Entry 4WZV (X-ray diffraction, 1.65 A resolution); this record covers chain A.

== Chain A ==
Molecule: Matrix metalloproteinase-9
Organism: Homo sapiens
Notes: EC 3.4.24.35; fragment: catalytic domain
UniProt: P14780 (MMP9_HUMAN); the construct lacks a stretch of the UniProt sequence, so the offset changes along the chain: 110-216 = UniProt 110-216; 217-269 = UniProt 392-444
Sequence (160 residues; row label = number of the first residue in the row):
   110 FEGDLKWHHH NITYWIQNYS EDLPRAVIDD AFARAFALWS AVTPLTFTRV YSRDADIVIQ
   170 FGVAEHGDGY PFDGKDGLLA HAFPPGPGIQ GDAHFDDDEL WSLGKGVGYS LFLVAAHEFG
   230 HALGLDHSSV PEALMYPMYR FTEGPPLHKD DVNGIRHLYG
Unresolved in the structure: 110-111
Curated features (UniProtKB/Swiss-Prot):
  - binding site (Ca(2+)): Asp131, Asp165, Asp182, Gly183, Asp185, Leu187, Gly197, Gln199, Asp201, Asp205, Asp206, Glu208
  - binding site (Zn(2+)): His175, Asp177, His190, His203, His226, His230, His236
  - glycosylation (N-linked (GlcNAc...) asparagine): Asn120, Asn127
  - active site: Glu227
Ion coordination: Ca2+ site 1: Asp131, Asp206, Glu208; Ca2+ site 2: Asp165, Gly197, Gln199, Asp201; Zn2+ site 1: His175, Asp177, His190, His203; Ca2+ site 3: Asp182, Gly183, Asp185, Leu187, Asp205, Glu208; Zn2+ site 2: His226, His230, His236 (together with E40)
Residues lining bound ligands:
  - E40 ((2R)-4-(1,3-dioxo-1,3-dihydro-2H-isoindol-2-yl)-N-hydroxy-2-{[(4'-methoxybiphenyl-4-yl)sulfonyl](propan-2-yloxy)amino}butanamide): Gly186, Leu187, Leu188, Ala189, His190, Ala191, Leu222, Val223, His226, Glu227, His230, Leu234, Asp235, His236, Ala242, Leu243, Tyr245, Pro246, Met247, Tyr248, Arg249
  - s-1,2-propanediol (PGO): Glu241, Arg249, Phe250, Thr251
What the authors report for this chain:
  - binding site for E40: Leu188, Ala189, Ala191

== Overview ==
Bound to chain A: compound E40 and s-1,2-propanediol. The Ca2+ site 1 is built by Asp131, Asp206 and Glu208.
The Ca2+ site 2 is built by Asp165, Gly197, Gln199 and Asp201. UniProt lists 12 Ca2+-binding residues, 7
Zn2+-binding residues and active-site residue Glu227. The paper reports a binding site for E40 at Leu188,
Ala189 and Ala191.
Chain A is Matrix metalloproteinase-9 (Homo sapiens); the structure, Crystal structure of a hydroxamate based
inhibitor EN140 in complex with the MMP-9 catalytic domain, was determined by X-ray diffraction together with
4XCT from the same study.
